2F5Q - chains B and A of the 3 polymer chains in the assembly; structure by X-ray diffraction, 2.35 A resolution.

[Chain B]
Molecule: 16-nt DNA strand
Sequence (16 nucleotides; numbered -1 to 14; the number before each row is that of its first residue; numbers below 1 keep their minus sign (DA-1 is residue -1)):
    -1 AGGTAGACCTGGACGC
Disordered / not traced: -1 to 1, 12-14

[Chain A]
Protein: formamidopyrimidine-DNA glycosidase
Organism: Geobacillus stearothermophilus
Notes: EC 3.2.2.23
UniProt: P84131 (P84131_BACST); numbering as in UniProt (aligned over 1-274)
Chain sequence (274 residues; each row starts with the number of its first residue):
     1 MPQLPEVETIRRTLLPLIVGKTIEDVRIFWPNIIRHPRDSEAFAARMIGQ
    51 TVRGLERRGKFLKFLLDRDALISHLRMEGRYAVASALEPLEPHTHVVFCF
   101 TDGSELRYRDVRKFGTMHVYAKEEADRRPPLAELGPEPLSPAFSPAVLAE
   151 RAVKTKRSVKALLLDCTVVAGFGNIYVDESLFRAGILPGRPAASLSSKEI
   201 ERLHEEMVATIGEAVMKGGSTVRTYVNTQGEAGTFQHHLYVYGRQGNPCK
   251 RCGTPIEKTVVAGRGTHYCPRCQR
Disordered / not traced: 1
Construct notes: engineered mutation Gln3 (Glu in P84131), Cys166 (Gln in P84131)
Ion coordination: Zn2+: Cys249, Cys252, Cys269, Cys272
From the paper describing this entry:
  - binding site for the 16-nt DNA strand: Met77, Phe114
  - binding site for the 16-nt DNA strand (chain B): Arg112

[Interface between chain B and chain A]
Contacting residue pairs (9; chain B residue first):
  DC6(B) - Phe114(A)  base contact
  DC7(B) - Asn32(A)  phosphate contact
  DC7(B) - Arg112(A)  hydrogen bond to the base
  DC7(B) - Lys113(A)  phosphate contact
  DC7(B) - Phe114(A)  base contact
  DT8(B) - Val111(A)  sugar contact
  DT8(B) - Arg112(A)  base contact
  DT8(B) - Lys113(A)  salt bridge to the phosphate
  DG9(B) - His93(A)  salt bridge to the phosphate
Interface residues without a listed pair, chain A (8 interface residues in all): Trp30, Arg223

[Overview]
4 residues of chain B and 8 residues of chain A are in contact; the contacts include 1 hydrogen bond and 2
salt bridges. Polar contacts include DC7(B)-Arg112(A), DT8(B)-Lys113(A) and DG9(B)-His93(A). The paper reports
a binding site for the 16-nt DNA strand at Met77(A) and Phe114(A); a binding site for the 16-nt DNA strand
(chain B) at Arg112(A).
Here chain B is a 16-nt DNA strand and chain A is formamidopyrimidine-DNA glycosidase (Geobacillus
stearothermophilus). Entry 2F5Q (Catalytically inactive (E3Q) MutM crosslinked to oxoG:C containing DNA CC2)
was determined by X-ray diffraction together with 2F5N, 2F5O and 2F5S from the same study.
